PDB entry 6TI8 | X-ray diffraction, 2.32 A resolution | chain A

Chain A:
Name: Interleukin-1 receptor-associated kinase 4
Organism: Homo sapiens
Notes: EC 2.7.11.1
UniProt: Q9NWZ3 (IRAK4_HUMAN), isoform Q9NWZ3-2; residues 154-460 here correspond to UniProt positions 30-336 (UniProt number = residue number - 124)
Amino-acid sequence (308 residues; each row starts with the number of its first residue):
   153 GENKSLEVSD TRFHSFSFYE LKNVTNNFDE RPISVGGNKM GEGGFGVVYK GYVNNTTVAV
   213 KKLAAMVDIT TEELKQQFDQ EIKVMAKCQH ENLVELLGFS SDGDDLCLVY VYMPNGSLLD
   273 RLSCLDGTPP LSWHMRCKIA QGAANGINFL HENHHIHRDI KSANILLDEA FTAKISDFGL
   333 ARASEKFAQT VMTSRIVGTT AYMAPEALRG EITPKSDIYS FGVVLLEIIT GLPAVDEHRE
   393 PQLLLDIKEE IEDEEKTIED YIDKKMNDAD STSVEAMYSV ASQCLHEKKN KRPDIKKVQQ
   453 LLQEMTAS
Disordered / not traced: 153-164, 216-220, 337-342, 460
Sequence notes: expression tag (153)
Modified / non-standard residues: T345 (phosphothreonine; TPO); S346 (phosphoserine; SEP)
Ligand contacts: NBW (N,N-dimethyl-4-(1-methylcyclopropyl)oxy-2-[[1-(1-methylpiperidin-4-yl)pyrazol-4-yl]amino]pyrido[3,2-d]pyrimidine-6-carboxamide): I185, M192, G193, E194, V200, A211, K213, E233, V246, Y262, V263, Y264, M265, P266, N267, G268, S269, R273, D278, T280, L318, S328, D329

Summary:
Ligands of chain A: compound NBW.
Chain A is Interleukin-1 receptor-associated kinase 4 (Homo sapiens); the structure, IRAK4 IN COMPLEX WITH
inhibitor, was determined by X-ray diffraction, deposited together with 6THW, 6THX, 6THZ and 6TIA.
